7VQ3 - chains A and B; structure by electron microscopy, 3.20 A resolution.

== Chain A (and B) ==
Protein: Aluminum-activated malate transporter 1
Source organism: Arabidopsis thaliana
Notes: chain B of this document is another copy of the same molecule, construct and numbering; everything in this record applies to it too
Reference sequence: Q9SJE9 (ALMT1_ARATH); residues 1-493 here = UniProt positions 1-493
Chain sequence (509 residues; row label = number of the first residue in the row):
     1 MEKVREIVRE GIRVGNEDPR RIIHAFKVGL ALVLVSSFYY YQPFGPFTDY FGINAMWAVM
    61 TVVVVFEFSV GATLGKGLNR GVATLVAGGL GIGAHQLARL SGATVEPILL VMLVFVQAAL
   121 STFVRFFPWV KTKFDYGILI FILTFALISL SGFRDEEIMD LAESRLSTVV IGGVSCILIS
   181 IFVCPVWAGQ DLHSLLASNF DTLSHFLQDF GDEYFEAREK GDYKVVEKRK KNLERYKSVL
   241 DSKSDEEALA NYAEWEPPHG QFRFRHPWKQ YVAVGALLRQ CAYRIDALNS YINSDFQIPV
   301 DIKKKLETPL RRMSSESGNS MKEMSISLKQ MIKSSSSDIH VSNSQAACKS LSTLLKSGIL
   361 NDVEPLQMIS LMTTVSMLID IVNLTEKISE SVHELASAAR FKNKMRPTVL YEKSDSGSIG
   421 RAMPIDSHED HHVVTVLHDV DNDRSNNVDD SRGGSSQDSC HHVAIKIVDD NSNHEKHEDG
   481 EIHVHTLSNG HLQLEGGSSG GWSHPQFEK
Unresolved in the structure: 217-221, 406-509
Construct notes: expression tag (494-509)
Curated features (UniProtKB/Swiss-Prot):
  - modified residue: Ser320 (Phosphoserine), Ser327 (Phosphoserine), Thr385 (Phosphothreonine)
  - natural variant: Val33 to Ser36 (sequence variant, change not given here; In strain: cv. Nd-0, cv. No-0), Ser36 (S36A: In strain: cv. Bay-0, cv. Landsberg erecta), Gly77 to Gln493 (deletion: In strain: cv. Wa-1), Ser194 (S194F: In strain: cv. Bay-0), Pro257 (P257S: In strain: cv. Landsberg erecta), Ile298 (I298V: In strain: cv. Bay-0, cv. Cvi-0 and 3 more), Val375 (V375I: In strain: cv. Cvi-0)
Reported in the primary citation:
  - contacts within the chain: Arg80-Tyr136 (hydrogen bond), Thr61-Arg80, Trp57-Arg165 (cation-pi contact)
  - self-association interface (contacts with another copy of this molecule): Phe51 to Ile53, Phe153
  - mutagenesis - E156A, D160A: decreased growth in response to Al treatment
  - mutagenesis - R80A, R165A: decreased growth in response to Al

== Chain A / chain B interface ==
Contacting residue pairs (90; chain A residue first):
  Glu10(A) with Pro128(B)
  Gly11(A) with Phe123(B); Phe127(B)
  Val14(A) with Phe127(B), hydrophobic
  Arg21(A) with Phe126(B)
  His24(A) with Thr122(B); Phe126(B)
  Ala25(A) with Ala119(B); Phe123(B), hydrophobic
  Phe26(A) with Phe115(B)
  Val28(A) with Thr122(B)
  Gly29(A) with Phe115(B)
  Leu30(A) with Phe115(B)
  Leu32(A) with Val114(B), hydrophobic; Ala118(B), hydrophobic
  Val33(A) with Val111(B), hydrophobic
  Ser36(A) with Leu150(B)
  Tyr40(A) with Pro107(B)
  Met56(A) with Trp57(B), hydrophobic; Leu147(B), hydrophobic; Ser151(B); Phe153(B), hydrophobic
  Trp57(A) with Met56(B), hydrophobic
  Val59(A) with Ala146(B), hydrophobic
  Met60(A) with Leu143(B), hydrophobic; Leu147(B), hydrophobic
  Val63(A) with Leu139(B), hydrophobic; Ile142(B), hydrophobic; Leu143(B), hydrophobic
  Val64(A) with Leu143(B), hydrophobic
  Pro107(A) with Tyr40(B)
  Val111(A) with Val33(B), hydrophobic
  Val114(A) with Leu32(B), hydrophobic
  Phe115(A) with Phe26(B); Gly29(B); Leu30(B)
  Ala118(A) with Leu32(B), hydrophobic
  Ala119(A) with Ala25(B)
  Thr122(A) with His24(B); Val28(B)
  Phe123(A) with Gly11(B); Ala25(B), hydrophobic
  Phe126(A) with Arg21(B); His24(B)
  Phe127(A) with Gly11(B); Val14(B), hydrophobic
  Pro128(A) with Glu10(B)
  Leu139(A) with Val63(B), hydrophobic
  Ile142(A) with Val63(B), hydrophobic
  Leu143(A) with Met60(B), hydrophobic; Val63(B), hydrophobic; Val64(B), hydrophobic
  Ala146(A) with Val59(B), hydrophobic
  Leu147(A) with Met56(B), hydrophobic; Met60(B), hydrophobic
  Leu150(A) with Ser36(B)
  Ser151(A) with Met56(B)
  Phe153(A) with Met56(B), hydrophobic
  Leu240(A) with Tyr283(B)
  Asp241(A) with Lys243(B)
  Lys243(A) with Asp241(B)
  Tyr283(A) with Leu240(B); Tyr283(B), hydrophobic; Asp286(B)
  Arg284(A) with Asp286(B), salt bridge; Ser290(B), hydrogen bond
  Asp286(A) with Tyr283(B); Arg284(B), salt bridge
  Ser290(A) with Arg284(B), hydrogen bond
  Tyr291(A) with Ser376(B), hydrogen bond
  Leu355(A) with Pro365(B); Ile369(B), hydrophobic
  Lys356(A) with Glu364(B), salt bridge; Leu366(B)
  Glu364(A) with Lys356(B), salt bridge
  Pro365(A) with Leu355(B); Met372(B)
  Leu366(A) with Lys356(B)
  Met368(A) with Met368(B), hydrophobic
  Ile369(A) with Leu355(B), hydrophobic; Met372(B), hydrophobic; Ser376(B)
  Met372(A) with Pro365(B); Ile369(B), hydrophobic; Met372(B), hydrophobic
  Thr373(A) with Ser376(B), hydrogen bond
  Ser376(A) with Tyr291(B), hydrogen bond; Ile369(B); Thr373(B), hydrogen bond
  Met377(A) with Met377(B), hydrophobic
Other interface residues (no listed pair), chain A (69 interface residues in all): Ile7, Arg13, Gly15, Ile22, Gly52, Ala55, Phe68, Gly152, Ser244, Ala287, Val375
Other interface residues (no listed pair), chain B (69 interface residues in all): Ile7, Arg13, Gly15, Ile22, Gly52, Ala55, Phe68, Gly152, Ser244, Ala287, Val375
Interface features reported in the paper:
  - interface residues, chain A: Phe51(A), Phe153(A)

== In short ==
The chain A/chain B interface involves 69 residues from each chain, with 6 hydrogen bonds and 4 salt bridges.
Polar pairs include Arg284(A)-Asp286(B), Lys356(A)-Glu364(B) and Arg284(A)-Ser290(B). The paper reports that
E156A and D160A of chain A reduce growth in response to Al treatment; interface residues Phe51(A) and
Phe153(A); 4 substitutions were tested in all.
Chain A and chain B are both Aluminum-activated malate transporter 1 (Arabidopsis thaliana); the structure,
The apo-state AtALMT1 structures at pH 5 (ALMT1apo/pH5), was determined by electron microscopy (same
publication as 7VOJ, 7VQ4, 7VQ5 and 7VQ7).
